PDB entry 8E5K | electron microscopy, 4.20 A resolution (low resolution: residue-level contacts below are approximate; hydrogen-bond / salt-bridge calls are withheld) | chains 5 and B of the 9 polymer chains in the assembly

Chain 5:
Molecule: Nt DNA
Sequence (60 nucleotides; numbered 63 to 122; the number before each row is that of its first residue):
    63 AACTAATCAT CTACACACTG ACGACCGTCA TGATCATATT ATTTTTTACG CCAGACAGGG
Not modelled in the structure: 63-85, 104-107

Chain B:
Protein: DNA-directed RNA polymerase subunit beta'
Organism: Escherichia coli
Notes: EC 2.7.7.6
Reference sequence: P0A8T7 (RPOC_ECOLI); residues 1-1407 here = UniProt positions 1-1407
Sequence (1407 residues; row label = number of the first residue in the row):
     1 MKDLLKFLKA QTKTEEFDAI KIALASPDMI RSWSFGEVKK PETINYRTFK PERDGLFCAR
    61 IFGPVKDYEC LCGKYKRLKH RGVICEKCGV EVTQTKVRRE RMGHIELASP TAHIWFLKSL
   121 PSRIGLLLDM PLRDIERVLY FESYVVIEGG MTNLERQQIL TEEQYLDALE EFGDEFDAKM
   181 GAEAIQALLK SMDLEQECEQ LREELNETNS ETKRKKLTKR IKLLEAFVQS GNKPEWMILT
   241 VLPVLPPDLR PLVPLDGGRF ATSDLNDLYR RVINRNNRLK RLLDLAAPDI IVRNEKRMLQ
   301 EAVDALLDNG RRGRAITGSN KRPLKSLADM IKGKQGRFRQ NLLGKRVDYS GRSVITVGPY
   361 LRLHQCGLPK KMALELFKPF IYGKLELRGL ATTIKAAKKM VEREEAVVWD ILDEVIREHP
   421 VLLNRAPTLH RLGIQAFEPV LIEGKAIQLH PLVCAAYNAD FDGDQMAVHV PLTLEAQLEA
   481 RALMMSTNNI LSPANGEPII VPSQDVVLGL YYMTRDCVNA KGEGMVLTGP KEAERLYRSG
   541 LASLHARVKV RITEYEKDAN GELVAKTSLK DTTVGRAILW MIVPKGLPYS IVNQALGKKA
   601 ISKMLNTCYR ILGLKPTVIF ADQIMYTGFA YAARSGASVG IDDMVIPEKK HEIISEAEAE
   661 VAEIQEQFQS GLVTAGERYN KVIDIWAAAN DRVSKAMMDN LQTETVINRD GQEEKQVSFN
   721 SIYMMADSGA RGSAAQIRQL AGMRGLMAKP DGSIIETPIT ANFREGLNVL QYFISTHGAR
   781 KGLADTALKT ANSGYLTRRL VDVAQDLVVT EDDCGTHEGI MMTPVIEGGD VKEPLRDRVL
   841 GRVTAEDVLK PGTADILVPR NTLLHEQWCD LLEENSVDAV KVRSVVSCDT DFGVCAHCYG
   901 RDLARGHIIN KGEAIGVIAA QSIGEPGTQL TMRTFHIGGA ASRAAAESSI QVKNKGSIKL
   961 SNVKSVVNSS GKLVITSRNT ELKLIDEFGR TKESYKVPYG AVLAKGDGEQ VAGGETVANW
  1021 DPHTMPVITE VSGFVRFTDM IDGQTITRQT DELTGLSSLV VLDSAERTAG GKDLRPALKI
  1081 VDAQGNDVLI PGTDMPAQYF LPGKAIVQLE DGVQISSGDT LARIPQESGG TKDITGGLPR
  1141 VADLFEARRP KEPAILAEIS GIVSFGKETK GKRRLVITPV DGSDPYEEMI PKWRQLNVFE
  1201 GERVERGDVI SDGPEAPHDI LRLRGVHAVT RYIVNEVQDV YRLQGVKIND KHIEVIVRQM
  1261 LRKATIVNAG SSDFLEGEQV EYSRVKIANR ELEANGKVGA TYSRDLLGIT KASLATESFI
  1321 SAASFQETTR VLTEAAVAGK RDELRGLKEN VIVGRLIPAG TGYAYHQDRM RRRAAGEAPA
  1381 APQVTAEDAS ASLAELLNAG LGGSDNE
Not modelled in the structure: 1-15, 934-947, 1127-1135, 1374-1407
Disulfide bonds: Cys72-Cys88
Bound ions: Zn2+ site 1: Cys70, Cys85; Mg2+: Asp460, Asp462, Asp464 (shared with 1 residue of chain 7); Zn2+ site 2: Cys814, Cys888, Cys895, Cys898
UniProt features mapped onto this chain:
  - binding site (Zn(2+)): Cys70, Cys72, Cys85, Cys88, Cys814, Cys888, Cys895, Cys898
  - binding site (Mg(2+)): Asp460, Asp462, Asp464
  - modified residue: Lys983 (N6-acetyllysine)
  - mutagenesis: Gln504 (Q504P: Resistant to antibiotics salinamide A and B), Asn690 (N690D: Resistant to antibiotics salinamide A and B), Met697 (M697V: Resistant to antibiotics salinamide A and B), Ala735 (A735T: Resistant to antibiotics salinamide A and B), Arg738 (R738C/H/P/S: Resistant to antibiotics salinamide A and B), Ala748 (A748E: Resistant to antibiotics salinamide A and B), Pro758 (P758S/T: Resistant to antibiotics salinamide A and B), Phe763 (F763C: Resistant to antibiotics salinamide A and B), Ser775 (S775A: Resistant to antibiotics salinamide A and B), Ala779 (A779T/V: Resistant to antibiotics salinamide A and B), Arg780 (R780C: Resistant to antibiotics salinamide A and B), Gly782 (G782A/C: Resistant to antibiotics salinamide A and B), 1 further mutagenesis entry in UniProt

Interface between chain 5 and chain B:
Pairs across the interface - 11 pairs, chain 5 then chain B:
  DT96(5) - Arg47(B)
  DA98(5) - Glu42(B)
  DT101(5) - Arg271(B)
  DT101(5) - Arg275(B)
  DT101(5) - Thr317(B)
  DA103(5) - Arg314(B)
  DC114(5) - Asp1143(B)
  DC114(5) - Arg1148(B)
  DA115(5) - Arg1148(B)
  DG116(5) - Lys1311(B)
  DG122(5) - Lys1170(B)
Interface residues without a listed pair, chain 5 (11 interface residues in all): DC97, DA100, DT102
Interface residues without a listed pair, chain B (14 interface residues in all): Tyr46, Asn274, Arg278, Glu1146

Overview:
11 residues of chain 5 face 14 of chain B across their interface. Asp460(B), Asp462(B) and Asp464(B)
coordinate Mg2+. Cys70(B) and Cys85(B) coordinate Zn2+ site 1. Curated annotation (UniProt) lists 8
Zn2+-binding residues, 3 Mg2+-binding residues and 13 mutagenesis sites on chain B.
Here chain 5 is Nt DNA and chain B is DNA-directed RNA polymerase subunit beta' (Escherichia coli). Entry 8E5K
(Escherichia coli Rho-dependent transcription pre-termination complex containing 21 nt long RNA spacer,
Mg-ADP-BeF3, and NusG; TEC ...) was determined by electron microscopy together with 8E3F, 8E3H, 8E5L, 8E5O,
8E5P, 8E6W and 3 further entries from the same study.
